Entry 7N0H (electron microscopy, 3.34 A resolution); this record covers chains A and X of the 5 polymer chains in the assembly.

[Chain A]
Protein: Spike glycoprotein
Source organism: Severe acute respiratory syndrome coronavirus 2
UniProtKB: P0DTC2 (SPIKE_SARS2); residues 1-1208 here = UniProt positions 1-1208
Sequence (1288 residues; each row starts with the number of its first residue):
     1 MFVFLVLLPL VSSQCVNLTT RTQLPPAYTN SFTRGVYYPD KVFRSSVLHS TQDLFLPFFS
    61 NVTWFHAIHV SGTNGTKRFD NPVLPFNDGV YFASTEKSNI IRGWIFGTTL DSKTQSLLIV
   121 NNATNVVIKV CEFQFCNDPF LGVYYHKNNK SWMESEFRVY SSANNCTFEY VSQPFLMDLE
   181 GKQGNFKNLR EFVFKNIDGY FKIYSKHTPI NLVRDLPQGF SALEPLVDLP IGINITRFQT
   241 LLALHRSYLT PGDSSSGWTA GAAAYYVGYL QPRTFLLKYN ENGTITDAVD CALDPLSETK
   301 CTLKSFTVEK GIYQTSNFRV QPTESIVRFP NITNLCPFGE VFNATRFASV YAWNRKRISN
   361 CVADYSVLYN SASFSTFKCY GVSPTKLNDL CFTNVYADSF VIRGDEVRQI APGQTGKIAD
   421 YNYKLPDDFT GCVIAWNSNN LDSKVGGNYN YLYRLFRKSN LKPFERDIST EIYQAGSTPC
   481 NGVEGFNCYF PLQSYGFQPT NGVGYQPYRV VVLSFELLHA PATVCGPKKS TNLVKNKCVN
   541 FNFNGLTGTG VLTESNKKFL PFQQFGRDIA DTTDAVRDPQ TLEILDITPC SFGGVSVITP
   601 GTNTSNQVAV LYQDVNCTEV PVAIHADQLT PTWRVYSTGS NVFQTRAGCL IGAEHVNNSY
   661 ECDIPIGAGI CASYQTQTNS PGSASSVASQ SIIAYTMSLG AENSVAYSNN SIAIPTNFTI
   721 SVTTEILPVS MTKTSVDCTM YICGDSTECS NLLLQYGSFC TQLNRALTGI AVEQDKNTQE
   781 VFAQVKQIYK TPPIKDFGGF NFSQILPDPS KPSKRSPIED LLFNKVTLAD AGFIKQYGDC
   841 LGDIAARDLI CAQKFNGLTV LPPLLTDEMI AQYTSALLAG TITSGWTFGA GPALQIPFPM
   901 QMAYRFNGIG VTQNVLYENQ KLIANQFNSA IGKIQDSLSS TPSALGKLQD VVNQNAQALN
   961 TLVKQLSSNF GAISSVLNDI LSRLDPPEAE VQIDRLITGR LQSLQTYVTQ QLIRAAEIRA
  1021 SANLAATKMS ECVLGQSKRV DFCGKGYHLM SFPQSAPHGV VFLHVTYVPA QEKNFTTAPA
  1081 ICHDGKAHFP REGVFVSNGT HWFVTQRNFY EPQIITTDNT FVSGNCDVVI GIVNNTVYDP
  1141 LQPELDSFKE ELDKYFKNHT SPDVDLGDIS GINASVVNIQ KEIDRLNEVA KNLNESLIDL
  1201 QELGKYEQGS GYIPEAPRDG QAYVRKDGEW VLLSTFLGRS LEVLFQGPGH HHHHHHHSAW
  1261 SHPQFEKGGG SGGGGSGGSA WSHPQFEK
Not modelled in the structure: 1-13, 621-639, 673-686, 829-852, 1147-1288
Sequence notes: engineered mutation G682 (Arg in P0DTC2), S683 (Arg in P0DTC2), S685 (Arg in P0DTC2), P817 (Phe in P0DTC2), P892 (Ala in P0DTC2), P899 (Ala in P0DTC2), P942 (Ala in P0DTC2), P986 (Lys in P0DTC2), P987 (Val in P0DTC2); expression tag (1209-1288)
Disulfides: C15-C136, C291-C301, C336-C361, C379-C432, C391-C525, C480-C488, C538-C590, C617-C649, C662-C671, C738-C760, C743-C749, C1032-C1043, C1082-C1126
Glycans and other covalent adducts: N-acetylglucosamine (NAG) linked to N17, N61, N122, N149, N165, N234, N282, N331, N343, N603, N616, N657, N709, N717, N801, N1074, N1098, N1134
Swiss-Prot annotation at these positions:
  - region: N280 to C301 (Putative superantigen), R403 to D405 (Integrin-binding motif), N448 to F456 (Immunodominant HLA epitope recognized by the CD8+), P681, A684 (Putative superantigen), S816 to Y837 (Fusion peptide 1), K835 to F855 (Fusion peptide 2), D1163 to E1202 (Heptad repeat 2)
  - site: R815, S816 (Cleavage)
  - glycosylation: N17 (N-linked (GlcNAc...) (complex) asparagine), N61 (N-linked (GlcNAc...) (hybrid) asparagine), N74 (N-linked (GlcNAc...) (complex) asparagine), N122 (N-linked (GlcNAc...) (hybrid) asparagine), N149 (N-linked (GlcNAc...) (complex) asparagine), N165 (N-linked (GlcNAc...) (complex) asparagine), N234 (N-linked (GlcNAc...) (high mannose) asparagine), N282 (N-linked (GlcNAc...) (complex) asparagine), T323 (O-linked (GalNAc) threonine), S325 (O-linked (HexNAc...) serine), N331 (N-linked (GlcNAc...) (complex) asparagine), N343 (N-linked (GlcNAc...) (complex) asparagine), N603 (N-linked (GlcNAc...) (hybrid) asparagine), N616 (N-linked (GlcNAc...) (complex) asparagine), N657 (N-linked (GlcNAc...) (complex) asparagine), T676 (O-linked (GlcNAc...) threonine), T678 (O-linked (GlcNAc...) threonine), N709 (N-linked (GlcNAc...) (high mannose) asparagine), N717 (N-linked (GlcNAc...) (hybrid) asparagine), N801 (N-linked (GlcNAc...) (hybrid) asparagine) and 6 more in UniProt
  - natural variant: L5 (L5F: In strain: Iota/B.1.526), S13 (S13I: In strain: Epsilon/B.1.427/B.1.429), L18 (L18F: In strain: Beta/B.1.351, Gamma/P.1 and 1 more), T19 (T19I: In strain: Omicron/BQ.1.1, Omicron/XBB.1.5 and 1 more; T19R: In strain: Delta/B.1.617.2, Omicron/BA.2 and 4 more), T20 (T20N: In strain: Gamma/P.1), L24 to A27 (sequence variant, change not given here; In strain: Omicron/BA.2, Omicron/BA.2.12.1 and 6 more), P26 (P26S: In strain: Gamma/P.1), Q52 (Q52H: In strain: Omicron/EG.5.1), A67 (A67V: In strain: Eta/B.1.525, Omicron/BA.1), H69 to V70 (deletion: In strain: Alpha/B.1.1.7, Eta/B.1.525 and 5 more), G75 (G75V: In strain: Lambda/C.37), T76 (T76I: In strain: Lambda/C.37), 82 further natural variant entries in UniProt
  - mutagenesis: H69 to V70 (Increased incorporation of cleaved spike into virions), N121 (N121Q: Partial loss of biliverdin affinity), R190 (R190K: Partial loss of biliverdin affinity), N234 (N234Q: Increased resistance to neutralizing antibodies), N331 (N331Q: Reduced viral infectivity), N343 (N343Q: Reduced viral infectivity), L452 (L452R: Increased resistance to neutralizing antibodies. Decreases HLA binding to NF9 epitope. Increased binding affinity to human ACE2), Y453 (Y453F: Decreased HLA binding to NF9 epitope. Increased binding affinity to human ACE2), A475 (A475V: Increased resistance to neutralizing antibodies), V483 (V483A: Increased resistance to neutralizing antibodies), E484 (E484D: Increased replication in human TMEM106B overexpressing cells), F490 (F490L: Increased resistance to neutralizing antibodies and human covalescent sera neutralization), 12 further mutagenesis entries in UniProt

[Chain X]
Protein: Synthetic nanobody (Sb45)
Source organism: synthetic construct
Notes: antibody fragment or engineered binder
Sequence (121 residues; each row starts with the number of its first residue):
     1 QVQLVESGGG LVQAGGSLRL SCAASGFPVY RDRMAWYRQA PGKEREWVAA IYSAGQQTRY
    61 ADSVKGRFTI SRDNAKNTVY LQMNSLKPED TAVYYCNVKD VGHHYEYYDY WGQGTQVTVS
   121 A
Disulfides: C22-C96

[Interface between chain A and chain X]
Residue-residue contacts (41):
  Y351(A) - A54(X)
  R403(A) - Y105(X)
  D405(A) - H103(X)  salt bridge
  Q409(A) - Y105(X)  hydrogen bond
  K417(A) - Y105(X)
  K417(A) - Y107(X)
  G446(A) - G26(X)
  G446(A) - F27(X)
  G446(A) - P28(X)
  G447(A) - P28(X)
  Y449(A) - P28(X)
  Y449(A) - Y30(X)
  Y449(A) - R31(X)
  L452(A) - D32(X)
  L452(A) - S53(X)
  Y453(A) - V101(X)
  L455(A) - Y107(X)
  F456(A) - Y107(X)
  I472(A) - R59(X)
  G482(A) - R59(X)  hydrogen bond (backbone-side chain)
  V483(A) - W47(X)  hydrophobic
  V483(A) - D62(X)
  E484(A) - R33(X)  salt bridge
  E484(A) - W47(X)
  E484(A) - Y52(X)  hydrogen bond
  G485(A) - W47(X)
  F490(A) - Y52(X)  hydrophobic
  F490(A) - R59(X)
  L492(A) - D32(X)
  Q493(A) - R31(X)
  Q493(A) - D32(X)  hydrogen bond
  Q493(A) - K99(X)  hydrogen bond (side chain-backbone)
  Q493(A) - D100(X)
  Q493(A) - V101(X)
  S494(A) - R31(X)
  S494(A) - D32(X)  hydrogen bond (side chain-backbone)
  S494(A) - V101(X)
  G504(A) - H103(X)
  Y505(A) - V101(X)  hydrogen bond (side chain-backbone)
  Y505(A) - G102(X)
  Y505(A) - H103(X)
Interface residues without a listed pair, chain A (28 interface residues in all): G416, T470, F486, G496, Q498
Interface residues without a listed pair, chain X (21 interface residues in all): R45

[Overview]
The interface between chain A and chain X involves 28 residues on one side and 21 on the other, with 7
hydrogen bonds and 2 salt bridges. Polar pairs include D405(A)-H103(X), E484(A)-R33(X) and Q409(A)-Y105(X).
Here chain A is Spike glycoprotein (Severe acute respiratory syndrome coronavirus 2) and chain X is Synthetic
nanobody (Sb45) (synthetic construct). Entry 7N0H (CryoEM structure of SARS-CoV-2 spike protein (S-6P, 2-up)
in complex with sybodies (Sb45)) was determined by electron microscopy (same publication as 7KGK, 7KLW, 7MFU
and 7N0G).
